Entry 1I6J (X-ray diffraction, 2.00 A resolution); this record covers chains B and A of the 3 polymer chains in the assembly.

== Chain B ==
Molecule: 6-nt DNA strand
Sequence (6 nucleotides; numbered 1 to 6; the number before each row is that of its first residue):
     1 GTCGTC

== Chain A ==
Protein: Reverse transcriptase
Source organism: Moloney murine leukemia virus
Notes: EC 2.7.7.49; fragment: n-terminal fragment
UniProtKB: P03355 (POL_MLVMO); residues 24-278 here correspond to UniProt positions 144-398 (UniProt number = residue number + 120)
Sequence (256 residues; each row starts with the number of its first residue):
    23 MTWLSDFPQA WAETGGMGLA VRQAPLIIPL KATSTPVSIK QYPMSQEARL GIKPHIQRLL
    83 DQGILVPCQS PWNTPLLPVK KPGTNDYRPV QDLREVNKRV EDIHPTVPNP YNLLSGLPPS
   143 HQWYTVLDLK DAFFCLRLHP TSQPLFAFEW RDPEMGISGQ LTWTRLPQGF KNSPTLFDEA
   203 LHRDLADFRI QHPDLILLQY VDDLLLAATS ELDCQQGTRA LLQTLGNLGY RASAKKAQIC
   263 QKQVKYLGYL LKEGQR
Sequence notes: initiating methionine (23)

== Chain B / chain A interface ==
Pairs across the interface (6):
  DG1(B) with Tyr-64(A), phosphate contact; Leu-99(A), base contact; Asp-114(A), hydrogen bond to the base; Arg-116(A), base contact
  DT2(B) with Arg-116(A), hydrogen bond to the base
  DC3(B) with Arg-116(A), hydrogen bond to the sugar
Also at the interface, not in a pair above, chain B (4 interface residues in all): DG4
Also at the interface, not in a pair above, chain A (5 interface residues in all): Lys-120

== Overview ==
4 residues of chain B and 5 residues of chain A are in contact, with 3 hydrogen bonds. Among the polar pairs
are DG1(B)/Asp-114(A), DT2(B)/Arg-116(A) and DC3(B)/Arg-116(A).
Chain B is a 6-nt DNA strand and chain A is Reverse transcriptase (Moloney murine leukemia virus); the
structure, Crystal structure of a pseudo-16-mer DNA with stacked guanines and two G-A mispairs complexed with
the ..., was determined by X-ray diffraction.
